Entry 4GIA (X-ray diffraction, 2.01 A resolution); this record covers chain A.

# Chain A
Molecule: Sucrose isomerase
Notes: EC 5.4.11.99; fragment: MUTB fragment
UniProt: Q2PS28 (Q2PS28_9PSED); residues 1-557 here correspond to UniProt positions 28-584 (UniProt number = residue number + 27)
Amino-acid sequence (557 residues; row label = number of the first residue in the row):
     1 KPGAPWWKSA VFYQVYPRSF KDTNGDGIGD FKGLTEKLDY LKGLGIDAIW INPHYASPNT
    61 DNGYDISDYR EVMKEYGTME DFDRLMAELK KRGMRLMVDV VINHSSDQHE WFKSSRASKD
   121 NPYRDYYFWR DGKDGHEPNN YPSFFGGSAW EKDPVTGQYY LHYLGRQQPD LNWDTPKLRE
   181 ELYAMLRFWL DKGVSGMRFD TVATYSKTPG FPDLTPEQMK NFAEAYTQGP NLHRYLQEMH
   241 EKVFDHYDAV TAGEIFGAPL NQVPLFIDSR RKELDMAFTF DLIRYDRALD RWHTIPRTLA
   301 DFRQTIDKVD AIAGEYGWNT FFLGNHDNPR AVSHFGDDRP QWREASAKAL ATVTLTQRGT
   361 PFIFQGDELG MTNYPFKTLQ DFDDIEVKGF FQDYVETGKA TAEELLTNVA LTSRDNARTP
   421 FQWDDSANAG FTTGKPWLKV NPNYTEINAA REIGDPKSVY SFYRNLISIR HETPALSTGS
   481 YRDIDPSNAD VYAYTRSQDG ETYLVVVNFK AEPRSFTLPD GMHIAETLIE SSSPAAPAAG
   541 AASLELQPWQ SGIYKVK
Not modelled in the structure: 1-3
Sequence notes: engineered mutation L164 (Phe191 in Q2PS28)
Ion coordination: Ca2+: D22, N24, D26, I28, D30

# Overview
The Ca2+ site is built by D22, N24, D26, I28 and D30.
Chain A is Sucrose isomerase; the structure, Crystal structure of the MUTB F164L mutant from crystals soaked
with isomaltulose, was determined by X-ray diffraction, deposited together with 4GI6, 4GI8, 4GI9, 4GIN and
4H2C.
